Entry 1YQ5 (X-ray diffraction, 2.00 A resolution); this record covers chain A.

== Chain A ==
Name: Minor capsid protein
Source organism: Enterobacteria phage PRD1
UniProtKB: P22536 (COA5_BPPRD); residues 197-340 here correspond to UniProt positions 196-339 (UniProt number = residue number - 1)
Sequence (144 residues; numbered 197 to 340; the number before each row is that of its first residue):
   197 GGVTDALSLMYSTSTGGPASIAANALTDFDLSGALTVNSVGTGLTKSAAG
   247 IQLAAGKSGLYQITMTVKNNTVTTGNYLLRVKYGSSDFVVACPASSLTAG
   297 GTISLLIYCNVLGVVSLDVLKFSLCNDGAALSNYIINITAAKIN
Modified residues: Mse206 (selenomethionine; parent Met); Mse261 (selenomethionine; parent Met)
Differences from the reference sequence: modified residue (206, 261)

== Overview ==
Chain A is Minor capsid protein (Enterobacteria phage PRD1); the structure, PRD1 vertex protein P5, was
determined by X-ray diffraction together with 1YQ6 and 1YQ8 from the same study.
